7O0V - chains H1 and M of the 86 polymer chains in the assembly; structure by electron microscopy, 2.50 A resolution.

[Chain H1]
Protein: PRCH domain-containing protein
From: Gemmatimonas phototrophica
UniProt: A0A143BJ28 (A0A143BJ28_9BACT); residues 1-67 here = UniProt positions 1-67
Chain sequence (67 residues; row label = number of the first residue in the row):
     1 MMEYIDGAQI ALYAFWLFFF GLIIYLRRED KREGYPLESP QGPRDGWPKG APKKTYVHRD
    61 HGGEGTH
Not modelled in the structure: 63-67
Modified residues: M1 (N-formylmethionine; FME)
Residues lining bound ligands:
  - 0V9 ((19R,22S)-25-amino-22-hydroxy-22-oxido-16-oxo-17,21,23-trioxa-22lambda~5~-phosphapentacosan-19-yl (9Z)-hexadec-9-enoate): M1, D6, G7, I10, A11, A14, F15, F18
  - tetramyristoyl-cardiolipin (CD4; (2R,5R,11R,14R)-5,8,11-trihydroxy-5,11-dioxido-17-oxo-2,14-bis(tetradecanoyloxy)-4,6,10,12,16-pentaoxa-5,11-diphosphatriacont-1-yl tetradecanoate), molecule 1: A14, L17, F18, G21, L22, Y25
  - tetramyristoyl-cardiolipin (CD4), molecule 2: L17, R28, W47, K49
  - tetramyristoyl-cardiolipin (CD4), molecule 3: F19, F20, I23, I24, R27, K31, Y35, L37, G46, W47, P48
  - tetramyristoyl-cardiolipin (CD4), molecule 4: R44, D45, G46, W47
  - phosphatidylglycerol (PGW; (1R)-2-{[(S)-{[(2S)-2,3-dihydroxypropyl]oxy}(hydroxy)phosphoryl]oxy}-1-[(hexadecanoyloxy)methyl]ethyl (9Z)-octadec-9-enoate): Y4, Q9, L12, Y13, W16, F20
  - V7B ([(2S)-3-[(2R,3R,4R,5S,6R)-6-(hydroxymethyl)-5-[(2R,3R,4S,5S,6R)-6-(hydroxymethyl)-3,4,5-tris(oxidanyl)oxan-2-yl]oxy-3,4-bis(oxidanyl)oxan-2-yl]oxy-2-(12-methyltridecanoyloxy)propyl] 12-methyltridecanoate): Y4, I5, Q9, I10, Y13, A14, L17

[Chain M]
Protein: RC-M
From: Gemmatimonas phototrophica
Chain sequence (367 residues; numbered 1 to 367; the number before each row is that of its first residue):
     1 MLEYQNLFTR VQVRTVPEPG IPIDESTGTR YGTGTFSYLA GKFGDAQIGP IYLGWAGVLS
    61 LIFGFIAIEI IGLNMWASVG WDPVEFIRQL PWLALEPPPP QYGLRVPPLN QGGWYLMAGF
   121 FLTVSIILWW IRIYRRARAL QMGSHLPWAF ASAIFLYSTF FFQPLLVGSW SEMVPFGIFP
   181 HLDWTSAFSI RYGNLYYNPF HALSIAFLYG SAVLFAMHGA TILAVARMGG EREIEQITDR
   241 GTAAERSMLF WRWCMGFNAT MESIHRWAWW FAVLTTFTGG IGILLTGTVV DNWYLWGVKH
   301 GLVAPYPAQN QLTPEQQDLL RGRYQGTAPD SFPSYVVPQN ATMPDTAAAP IVTDSITTDS
   361 TKTGGTQ
Not modelled in the structure: 1-8, 22-35, 338-367
Glycans and other covalent adducts: alpha-D-mannopyranose (MAN) linked to S331
Ion coordination: Fe ion: H218, E233, H265 (shared with 2 residues of chain L)
Residues lining bound ligands:
  - 0V9 ((19R,22S)-25-amino-22-hydroxy-22-oxido-16-oxo-17,21,23-trioxa-22lambda~5~-phosphapentacosan-19-yl (9Z)-hexadec-9-enoate), molecule 1: L104, F120, V124, I127, F155, F161, F162, L165, L166, G168, L284
  - 0V9, molecule 2: F200, F277, I281, L285, V289
  - bacteriochlorophyll a (BCL), molecule 1: I68, I71, L122, I126, F150, A153, I154, L156, Y157, F160, F176, W184, T185, S186, F188, S189, N194, L195, Y196, H201, S204, I205, L208, Y209, T275, T276, G279, G280, G282, I283
  - bacteriochlorophyll a (BCL), molecule 2: I68, Y157, F160, V174, I178, H181, L182, W184, T185
  - bacteriochlorophyll a (BCL), molecule 3: T185, Y196, Y209
  - bacteriochlorophyll a (BCL), molecule 4: Y196, A202, I205, A206, Y209, G210, V213, F271
  - bacteriopheophytin a (BPH), molecule 1: V58, S60, L61, I62, G64, F65, S125, I126, W129, I133, L146, A149, F150, A153, A272, V273, T276
  - bacteriopheophytin a (BPH), molecule 2: Y209, A212, V213, A216, M217, W251, C254, M255
  - tetramyristoyl-cardiolipin (CD4; (2R,5R,11R,14R)-5,8,11-trihydroxy-5,11-dioxido-17-oxo-2,14-bis(tetradecanoyloxy)-4,6,10,12,16-pentaoxa-5,11-diphosphatriacont-1-yl tetradecanoate), molecule 1: W55, F63, F120, V124, I127, L128, W130, I131, Y134, R135
  - tetramyristoyl-cardiolipin (CD4), molecule 2: R138, M142, G143, S144, H145, W148, A151, S152, F155, R266, W269, W270, V273, F277
  - tetramyristoyl-cardiolipin (CD4), molecule 3: R252, M255, G256, F257, W267, F271
  - spirilloxanthin (CRT): I68, E69, I71, G72, L73, M75, W76, F86, Y115, L116, G119, F120, T123, Y157, F160, F161, W170, M173, V174, P175, F176, G177, I178, H181
  - alpha-D-mannopyranose / alpha-L-rhamnopyranose / V75: T327, A328, P329, D330, P333, Y335
  - menaquinone 8 (MQ8), molecule 1: P83, V84, I87
  - menaquinone 8 (MQ8), molecule 2: V213, L214, M217, H218, T221, A244, S247, M248, W251, M255, F257, N258, A259, T260, M261, I264, W267, F271
  - phosphatidylglycerol (PGW; (1R)-2-{[(S)-{[(2S)-2,3-dihydroxypropyl]oxy}(hydroxy)phosphoryl]oxy}-1-[(hexadecanoyloxy)methyl]ethyl (9Z)-octadec-9-enoate): P199, L203, A206, W296, H300, G301, L302

[Interface between chain H1 and chain M]
Residue-residue contacts - 48 pairs, chain H1 then chain M:
  E3(H1) with K299(M), hydrogen bond (backbone-side chain)
  Y4(H1) with K299(M), hydrogen bond (backbone-side chain); H300(M)
  D6(H1) with W296(M), hydrogen bond; K299(M), salt bridge; H300(M), salt bridge
  G7(H1) with V289(M)
  A8(H1) with V289(M); V290(M), hydrophobic; W293(M), hydrophobic; W296(M)
  Q9(H1) with H300(M)
  A11(H1) with F200(M)
  L12(H1) with P199(M), hydrophobic; F200(M); L203(M), hydrophobic
  F15(H1) with L203(M), hydrophobic; F207(M), hydrophobic; T278(M)
  W16(H1) with L203(M), hydrophobic
  F18(H1) with W270(M), hydrophobic
  F19(H1) with F207(M), hydrophobic
  L22(H1) with W270(M); L274(M), hydrophobic
  Y25(H1) with R266(M), hydrogen bond
  L26(H1) with R266(M); W267(M), hydrophobic
  R27(H1) with F257(M); N258(M), hydrogen bond (side chain-backbone)
  E29(H1) with T260(M); S263(M); R266(M), salt bridge
  D30(H1) with N258(M); A259(M); T260(M); S263(M), hydrogen bond; W267(M), hydrogen bond
  E33(H1) with R240(M), salt bridge; M248(M); T260(M)
  Y35(H1) with R252(M), hydrogen bond
  L37(H1) with R252(M)
  K54(H1) with E262(M), salt bridge
  Y56(H1) with I237(M); T238(M); E262(M), hydrogen bond
  H58(H1) with T238(M)
  R59(H1) with Q141(M), hydrogen bond
Also at the interface, not in a pair above, chain H1 (28 interface residues in all): I5, I23, K53
Also at the interface, not in a pair above, chain M (28 interface residues in all): L285

[In short]
The chain H1/chain M interface involves 28 residues from each chain, with 10 hydrogen bonds and 5 salt
bridges. Among the polar pairs are D6(H1)-K299(M), D6(H1)-H300(M) and E29(H1)-R266(M).
Here chain H1 is PRCH domain-containing protein and chain M is RC-M, both from Gemmatimonas phototrophica.
Entry 7O0V (Cryo-EM structure (model_2a) of the RC-dLH complex from Gemmatimonas phototrophica at 2.5 A) was
determined by electron microscopy together with 7O0U, 7O0W and 7O0X from the same study.
